PDB entry 5J6Y | X-ray diffraction, 1.03 A resolution | chain A

Chain A:
Molecule: Antifreeze protein
Organism: Marinomonas primoryensis
Reference sequence: A1YIY3 (A1YIY3_9GAMM); residues 4-191 here correspond to UniProt positions 716-903 (UniProt number = residue number + 712)
Sequence (188 residues; numbered 4 to 191; the number before each row is that of its first residue):
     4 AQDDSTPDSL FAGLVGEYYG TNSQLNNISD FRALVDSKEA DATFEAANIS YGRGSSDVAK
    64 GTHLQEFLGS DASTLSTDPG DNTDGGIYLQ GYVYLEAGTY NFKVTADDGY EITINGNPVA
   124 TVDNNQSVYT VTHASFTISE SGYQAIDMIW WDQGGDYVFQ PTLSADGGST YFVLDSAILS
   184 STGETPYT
Metal / ion sites: Ca2+ site 1: Gln-5, Asp-7, Thr-9, Asp-11; Ca2+ site 2: Tyr-22, Val-38, Lys-41; Ca2+ site 3: Gln-27, Asp-87, Gln-156; Ca2+ site 4: Gly-64, Asp-81, Pro-82; Ca2+ site 5: Ser-73, Ser-76; Ca2+ site 6: Asp-110, Asp-111, Asp-155, Gly-157, Asp-159 (together with alpha-D-glucopyranose, beta-D-glucopyranose); Ca2+ site 7 near Ser-172 (its only coordinating residue here)
Ligand contacts: beta-D-glucopyranose / alpha-D-glucopyranose: Asp-110, Asp-111, Asn-128, Gln-129, Ser-130, Asp-155, Gln-156, Gly-157, Gly-158, Asp-159

In short:
Bound to chain A: a glycan. The Ca2+ site 1 is built by Gln-5, Asp-7, Thr-9 and Asp-11. Tyr-22, Val-38 and
Lys-41 coordinate Ca2+ site 2.
Chain A is Antifreeze protein (Marinomonas primoryensis); the structure, Crystal structure of PA14 domain of
MpAFP Antifreeze protein, was determined by X-ray diffraction, deposited together with 5K8G, 5IRB and 5JUH.
